1BUA - chains A and B of the 4 polymer chains in the assembly; structure by X-ray diffraction, 2.15 A resolution.

# Chain A (and B)
Molecule: Endonuclease ecorv
Organism: Escherichia coli
Notes: EC 3.1.21.4; chain B of this document is another copy of the same molecule, construct and numbering; everything in this record applies to it too
UniProtKB: P04390 (T2E5_ECOLI); residues 2-245 here correspond to UniProt positions 1-244 (UniProt number = residue number - 1)
Amino-acid sequence (244 residues; each row starts with the number of its first residue):
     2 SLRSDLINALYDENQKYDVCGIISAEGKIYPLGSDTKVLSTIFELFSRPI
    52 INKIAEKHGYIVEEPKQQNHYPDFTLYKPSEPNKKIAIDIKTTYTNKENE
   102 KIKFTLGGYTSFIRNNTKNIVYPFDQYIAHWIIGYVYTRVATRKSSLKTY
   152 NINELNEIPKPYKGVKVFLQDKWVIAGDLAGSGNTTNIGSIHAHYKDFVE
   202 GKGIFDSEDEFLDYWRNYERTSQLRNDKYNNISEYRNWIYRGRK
Disordered / not traced: 67, 97-100, 142-148, 245 (chain B: 15-18, 98-101, 141-146, 245)

# Interface between chain A and chain B
Contacting residue pairs (58; chain A residue first):
  Asp-19(A) / Ser-25(B)
  Asp-19(A) / Ala-26(B)  hydrogen bond (backbone-backbone)
  Val-20(A) / Ile-23(B)  hydrophobic
  Val-20(A) / Ile-24(B)
  Cys-21(A) / Ile-24(B)  hydrogen bond (backbone-backbone)
  Cys-21(A) / Ser-25(B)
  Cys-21(A) / Ala-26(B)  hydrogen bond (side chain-backbone)
  Gly-22(A) / Ile-23(B)
  Gly-22(A) / Ile-24(B)  hydrogen bond (backbone-backbone)
  Ile-23(A) / Val-20(B)  hydrophobic
  Ile-23(A) / Gly-22(B)
  Ile-23(A) / Ile-23(B)  hydrophobic
  Ile-23(A) / Ile-43(B)  hydrophobic
  Ile-24(A) / Val-20(B)
  Ile-24(A) / Cys-21(B)  hydrogen bond (backbone-backbone)
  Ile-24(A) / Gly-22(B)  hydrogen bond (backbone-backbone)
  Ser-25(A) / Asp-19(B)
  Ser-25(A) / Val-20(B)
  Ser-25(A) / Leu-156(B)
  Ala-26(A) / Asp-19(B)  hydrogen bond (backbone-backbone)
  Ala-26(A) / Cys-21(B)
  Ala-26(A) / Leu-156(B)
  Ile-30(A) / Ile-24(B)  hydrophobic
  Tyr-31(A) / Phe-47(B)
  Tyr-31(A) / Pro-50(B)  hydrophobic
  Pro-32(A) / Leu-46(B)
  Pro-32(A) / Arg-49(B)
  Leu-33(A) / Leu-46(B)  hydrophobic
  Leu-33(A) / Arg-49(B)
  Gly-34(A) / Leu-46(B)
  Lys-38(A) / Ser-41(B)
  Lys-38(A) / Thr-42(B)  hydrogen bond
  Val-39(A) / Thr-42(B)
  Thr-42(A) / Lys-38(B)
  Thr-42(A) / Val-39(B)
  Thr-42(A) / Thr-42(B)  hydrogen bond
  Ile-43(A) / Ile-23(B)
  Leu-46(A) / Tyr-31(B)
  Leu-46(A) / Pro-32(B)
  Leu-46(A) / Leu-33(B)  hydrophobic
  Leu-46(A) / Gly-34(B)
  Phe-47(A) / Tyr-31(B)
  Arg-49(A) / Ser-147(B)  hydrogen bond (side chain-backbone)
  Arg-49(A) / Leu-148(B)
  Pro-50(A) / Tyr-31(B)  hydrophobic
  Pro-50(A) / Leu-148(B)
  Asn-53(A) / Leu-148(B)
  Val-63(A) / Leu-148(B)  hydrophobic
  Gln-69(A) / Thr-37(B)  hydrogen bond (side chain-backbone)
  Gln-69(A) / Arg-140(B)
  Thr-150(A) / Pro-50(B)
  Ile-153(A) / Ile-153(B)  hydrophobic
  Leu-156(A) / Ile-24(B)  hydrophobic
  Leu-156(A) / Ser-25(B)
  Leu-156(A) / Ala-26(B)
  Leu-156(A) / Gly-28(B)
  Asn-157(A) / Ala-26(B)
  Asn-185(A) / Asn-185(B)
Other interface residues (no listed pair), chain A (32 interface residues in all): Glu-27, Gly-28, Glu-65
Other interface residues (no listed pair), chain B (34 interface residues in all): Ile-30, Asp-36, Lys-149, Thr-150, Lys-161

# Overview
32 residues of chain A face 34 of chain B across their interface, with 11 hydrogen bonds. Polar pairs include
Cys-21(A)/Ala-26(B), Lys-38(A)/Thr-42(B) and Thr-42(A)/Thr-42(B).
Chain A and chain B are both Endonuclease ecorv (Escherichia coli); the structure, Structural and energetic
origins of indirect readout in site-specific DNA cleavage by a restriction endonuclease, was determined by
X-ray diffraction, deposited together with 1BSU.
